7UNE - chains L and P of the 14 polymer chains in the assembly; structure by electron microscopy, 3.73 A resolution.

[Chain L]
Name: V-type proton ATPase catalytic subunit A
Organism: Bos taurus
Notes: EC 7.1.2.2
UniProt: P31404 (VATA_BOVIN); residue numbers follow UniProt; this construct covers 1-617
Chain sequence (617 residues; numbered 1 to 617; the number before each row is that of its first residue):
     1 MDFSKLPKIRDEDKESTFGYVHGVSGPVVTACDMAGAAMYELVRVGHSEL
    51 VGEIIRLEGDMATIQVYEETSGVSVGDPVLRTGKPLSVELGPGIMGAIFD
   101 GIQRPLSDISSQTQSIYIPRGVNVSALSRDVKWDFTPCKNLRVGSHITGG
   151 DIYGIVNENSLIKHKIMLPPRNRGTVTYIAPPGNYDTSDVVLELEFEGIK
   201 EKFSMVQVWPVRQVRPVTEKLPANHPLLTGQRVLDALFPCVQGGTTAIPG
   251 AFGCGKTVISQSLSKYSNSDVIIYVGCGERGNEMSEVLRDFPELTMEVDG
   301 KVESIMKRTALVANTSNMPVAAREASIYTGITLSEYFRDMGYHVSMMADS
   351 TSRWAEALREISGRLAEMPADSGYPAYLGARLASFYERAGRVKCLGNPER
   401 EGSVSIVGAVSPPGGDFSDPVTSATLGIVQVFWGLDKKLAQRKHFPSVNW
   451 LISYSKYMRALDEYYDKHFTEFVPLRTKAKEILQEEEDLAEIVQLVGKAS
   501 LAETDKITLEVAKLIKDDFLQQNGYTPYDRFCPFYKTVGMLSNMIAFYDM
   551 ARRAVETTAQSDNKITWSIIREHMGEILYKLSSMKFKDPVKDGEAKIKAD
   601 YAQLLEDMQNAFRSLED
Not modelled in the structure: 1-16, 617
Swiss-Prot annotation at these positions:
  - binding site (ATP): Gly-250 to Thr-257
  - modified residue: Thr-136 (Phosphothreonine), Ser-384 (Phosphoserine)

[Chain P]
Name: V-type proton ATPase subunit B, brain isoform
Organism: Bos taurus
UniProt: P31408 (VATB2_BOVIN); residue numbers follow UniProt; this construct covers 1-511
Chain sequence (511 residues; numbered 1 to 511; the number before each row is that of its first residue):
     1 MALRAMRGIVNGAAPELPVPTSGPLAGSREQALAVSRNYLSQPRLTYKTV
    51 SGVNGPLVILDHVKFPRYAEIVHLTLPDGTKRSGQVLEVSGSKAVVQVFE
   101 GTSGIDAKKTSCEFTGDILRTPVSEDMLGRVFNGSGKPIDRGPVVLAEDF
   151 LDIMGQPINPQCRIYPEEMIQTGISAIDGMNSIARGQKIPIFSAAGLPHN
   201 EIAAQICRQAGLVKKSKDVVDYSEENFAIVFAAMGVNMETARFFKSDFEE
   251 NGSMDNVCLFLNLANDPTIERIITPRLALTTAEFLAYQCEKHVLVILTDM
   301 SSYAEALREVSAAREEVPGRRGFPGYMYTDLATIYERAGRVEGRNGSITQ
   351 IPILTMPNDDITHPIPDLTGYITEGQIYVDRQLHNRQIYPPINVLPSLSR
   401 LMKSAIGEGMTRKDHADVSNQLYACYAIGKDVQAMKAVVGEEALTSDDLL
   451 YLEFLQKFERNFIAQGPYENRTVYETLDIGWQLLRIFPKEMLKRIPQSTL
   501 SEFYPRDSAKH
Not modelled in the structure: 1-38, 214-226, 507-511
Swiss-Prot annotation at these positions:
  - binding site (ATP): Arg-400

[Chain L / chain P interface]
Contacting residue pairs - 33 pairs, chain L then chain P:
  Ala-35(L) / Ala-107(P)
  Ala-35(L) / Lys-108(P)
  Gly-36(L) / Asp-106(P)
  Gly-36(L) / Lys-108(P)
  Ala-37(L) / Asp-106(P)
  Ala-38(L) / Gly-104(P)
  Ala-38(L) / Asp-106(P)
  Met-39(L) / Val-53(P)  hydrophobic
  Met-39(L) / Gly-55(P)
  Met-39(L) / Thr-102(P)
  Met-39(L) / Gly-104(P)  hydrogen bond (backbone-backbone)
  Met-39(L) / Ile-105(P)  hydrogen bond (backbone-backbone)
  Tyr-40(L) / Ser-103(P)
  Arg-56(L) / Val-53(P)
  Arg-56(L) / Asn-54(P)
  Leu-57(L) / Gly-52(P)
  Leu-57(L) / Val-53(P)  hydrogen bond (backbone-backbone)
  Leu-57(L) / Ile-105(P)
  Val-214(L) / Asn-265(P)
  Lys-220(L) / Arg-242(P)  hydrogen bond (backbone-side chain)
  Pro-222(L) / Arg-242(P)
  Met-368(L) / Pro-318(P)  hydrophobic
  Ala-370(L) / Arg-308(P)
  Ala-376(L) / Arg-308(P)
  Ala-383(L) / Ala-264(P)
  Ser-384(L) / Ala-264(P)  hydrogen bond (side chain-backbone)
  Ser-384(L) / Asn-265(P)
  Glu-387(L) / Asn-237(P)
  Glu-387(L) / Met-238(P)  hydrogen bond (side chain-backbone)
  Glu-387(L) / Ala-264(P)
  Glu-387(L) / Asn-265(P)
  Ser-423(L) / Asn-358(P)  hydrogen bond
  Gly-427(L) / Ala-195(P)
Interface residues without a listed pair, chain L (29 interface residues in all): Ile-55, Glu-58, Gly-59, Leu-221, Ala-366, Glu-367, Asp-371, Arg-388, Ser-418, Lys-456
Interface residues without a listed pair, chain P (26 interface residues in all): Ser-51, Gly-196, Ala-312, Ala-313, Glu-315, His-363

[In short]
29 residues of chain L face 26 of chain P across their interface; the contacts include 7 hydrogen bonds. Polar
pairs include Lys-220(L)/Arg-242(P), Ser-384(L)/Ala-264(P) and Glu-387(L)/Met-238(P). UniProt lists 8
ATP-binding residues on chain L; ATP-binding residue Arg-400(P) on chain P.
Chain L is V-type proton ATPase catalytic subunit A and chain P is V-type proton ATPase subunit B, brain
isoform, both from Bos taurus; the structure, The V1 region of bovine V-ATPase in complex with human mEAK7
(focused refinement), was determined by electron microscopy.
